Entry 3HI7 (X-ray diffraction, 1.80 A resolution); this record covers chains A and B.

[Chain A (and B)]
Protein: Amiloride-sensitive amine oxidase
Organism: Homo sapiens
Notes: EC 1.4.3.22; chain B of this document is another copy of the same molecule, construct and numbering; everything in this record applies to it too
UniProt: P19801 (ABP1_HUMAN); residues 21-751 here = UniProt positions 21-751
Sequence (731 residues; each row starts with the number of its first residue):
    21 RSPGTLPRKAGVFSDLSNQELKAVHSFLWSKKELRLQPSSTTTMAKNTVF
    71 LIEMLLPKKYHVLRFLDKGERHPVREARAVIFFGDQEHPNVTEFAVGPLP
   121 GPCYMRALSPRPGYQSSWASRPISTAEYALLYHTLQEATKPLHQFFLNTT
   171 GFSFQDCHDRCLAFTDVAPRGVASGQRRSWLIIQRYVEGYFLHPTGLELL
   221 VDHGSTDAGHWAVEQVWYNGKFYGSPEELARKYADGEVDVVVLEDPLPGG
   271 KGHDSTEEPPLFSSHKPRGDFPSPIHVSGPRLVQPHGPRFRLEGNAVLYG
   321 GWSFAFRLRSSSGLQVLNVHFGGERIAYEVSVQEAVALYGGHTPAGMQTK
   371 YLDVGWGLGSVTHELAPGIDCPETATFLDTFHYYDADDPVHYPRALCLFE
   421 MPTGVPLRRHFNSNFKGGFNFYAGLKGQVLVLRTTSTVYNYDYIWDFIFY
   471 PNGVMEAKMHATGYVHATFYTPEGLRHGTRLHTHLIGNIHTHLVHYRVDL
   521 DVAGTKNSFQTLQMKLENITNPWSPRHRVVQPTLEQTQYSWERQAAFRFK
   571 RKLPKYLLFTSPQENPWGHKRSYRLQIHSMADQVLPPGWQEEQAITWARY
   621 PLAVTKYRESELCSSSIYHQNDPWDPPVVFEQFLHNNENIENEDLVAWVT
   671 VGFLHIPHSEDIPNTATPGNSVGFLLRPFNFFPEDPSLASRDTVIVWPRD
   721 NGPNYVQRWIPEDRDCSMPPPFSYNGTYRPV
Disordered / not traced: 21-26, 268-277 (chain B: 21-27, 264-277)
Sequence notes: engineered mutation Arg21 (Pro in P19801)
Modified positions: Tyr461 (5-(2-carboxy-2-aminoethyl)-2-hydroxy-1,4-benzoquinone; TPQ)
Curated features (UniProtKB/Swiss-Prot):
  - active site: Asp373 (Proton acceptor), Tyr461 (Schiff-base intermediate with substrate)
  - binding site (Cu(2+)): His510, His512, His675
  - binding site (Ca(2+)): Asp519, Leu520, Asp521, Glu562, Phe653, Asn656, Glu658, Asp664, Leu665
  - modified residue: Tyr461 (2',4',5'-topaquinone)
  - glycosylation (N-linked (GlcNAc...) asparagine): Asn110, Asn168, Asn538, Asn745
Disulfide bonds: Cys177-Cys181, Cys391-Cys417
Glycans and other covalent adducts: N-acetylglucosamine (NAG) linked to Asn110, Asn538, Asn745
Ion coordination: Cu ion: Tyr461, His510, His512, His675; Ca2+ site 1: Asp519, Leu520, Asp521, Asp664, Leu665; Ca2+ site 2: Glu562, Phe653, Asn656, Glu658
What the authors report for this chain:
  - Cu ion coordination: His510, His512, His675
  - Ca2+ coordination: Asp519, Leu520, Asp521, Glu562, Phe653, Asn656, Glu658, Asp664, Leu665
  - post-translational modification sites: Asn110, Asn538, Asn745
  - self-association interface (contacts with another copy of this molecule); pairs are residue here / residue on that copy: Cys736-Cys736 (disulfide), Phe529
  - catalytic residues: Asp373 (by similarity / conservation)
  - specificity-determining residues: Asp186 (by similarity / conservation)
  - specificity-determining residues: Tyr152, Ser380 (proposed by the authors, not directly observed)
  - binding site for N-acetylglucosamine: Asn110

[How chain A and chain B interact]
Inter-chain disulfides: Cys736(A)-Cys736(B)
Pairs across the interface - 419 pairs, chain A then chain B:
  Val192(A) with Asn541(B); Trp543(B), hydrophobic; His547(B)
  Arg198(A) with Trp543(B)
  Trp200(A) with Trp543(B)
  Tyr206(A) with Asn440(B), hydrogen bond
  Glu208(A) with Trp717(B)
  Tyr210(A) with Asn432(B); Phe435(B)
  Phe211(A) with His430(B); Asn432(B)
  Leu220(A) with Trp543(B), hydrophobic
  Phe242(A) with Pro542(B), hydrophobic; Trp543(B), hydrophobic
  His285(A) with Arg428(B); Ala443(B); Thr713(B); Ile715(B)
  Lys286(A) with Ile715(B); Trp717(B)
  Pro287(A) with Leu708(B); Ser710(B); Arg711(B); Trp729(B)
  Arg288(A) with Glu704(B), salt bridge; Leu708(B), hydrogen bond (backbone-backbone); Ala709(B), hydrogen bond (backbone-backbone)
  Gly289(A) with Ala709(B); Arg711(B), hydrogen bond (backbone-side chain)
  Asp290(A) with Ala709(B); Arg711(B), salt bridge
  Phe291(A) with Gly320(B); Gly321(B); Pro471(B); Pro706(B); Ala709(B), hydrophobic; Ser710(B)
  Pro292(A) with Gly320(B); Gly321(B)
  Ser293(A) with Leu318(B); Gly320(B), hydrogen bond (backbone-backbone)
  Ile295(A) with Arg309(B); Gly320(B)
  His296(A) with Ile730(B)
  Val297(A) with His306(B); Arg309(B), hydrogen bond (backbone-side chain); Ile730(B)
  Ser298(A) with His306(B); Arg309(B); Ile730(B); Asp733(B), hydrogen bond
  Gly299(A) with Arg309(B); Gln448(B)
  Pro300(A) with Val303(B); Gln304(B); Glu420(B); Pro422(B); Lys446(B), hydrogen bond (backbone-side chain); Gln448(B), hydrogen bond (backbone-side chain)
  Arg301(A) with Arg301(B); Leu302(B); Val303(B), hydrogen bond (backbone-backbone); Lys446(B)
  Leu302(A) with Arg301(B); Leu302(B), hydrophobic; Pro422(B), hydrophobic
  Val303(A) with Pro300(B); Arg301(B), hydrogen bond (backbone-backbone); Val303(B), hydrophobic; Cys736(B), hydrophobic
  Gln304(A) with Pro300(B)
  His306(A) with Ser298(B), hydrogen bond
  Arg309(A) with Ile295(B); Val297(B), hydrogen bond (side chain-backbone); Ser298(B); Gly299(B)
  Arg311(A) with Ser293(B); Pro294(B)
  Leu318(A) with Ser293(B)
  Gly320(A) with Phe291(B); Pro292(B); Ser293(B), hydrogen bond (backbone-backbone); Ile295(B)
  Gly321(A) with Phe291(B); Pro292(B)
  Gly342(A) with Pro292(B)
  Gly343(A) with Pro292(B)
  Tyr359(A) with Pro552(B)
  Gly360(A) with Gln551(B); Pro552(B)
  Gly361(A) with Gln551(B), hydrogen bond (backbone-side chain)
  Pro364(A) with Trp543(B)
  Met367(A) with Pro542(B); Val549(B), hydrophobic; Gln551(B)
  Gln368(A) with Trp543(B)
  His383(A) with Phe431(B)
  Glu384(A) with Arg429(B), hydrogen bond (backbone-side chain)
  Ala386(A) with Tyr442(B), hydrophobic
  Gly388(A) with Lys446(B)
  Ile389(A) with Pro426(B); Tyr442(B); Gly444(B); Leu445(B); Lys446(B); Val714(B), hydrophobic
  Asp390(A) with Pro426(B); Arg429(B), salt bridge; Tyr442(B), hydrogen bond
  Glu393(A) with Lys446(B), salt bridge
  Phe419(A) with Gly424(B)
  Glu420(A) with Pro300(B)
  Met421(A) with Pro422(B); Thr423(B); Gly424(B)
  Pro422(A) with Pro300(B); Met421(B)
  Thr423(A) with Met421(B)
  Gly424(A) with Met421(B); Arg453(B), hydrogen bond (backbone-side chain)
  Val425(A) with Arg453(B); Ile464(B), hydrophobic; His480(B)
  Pro426(A) with Ile389(B); Asp390(B); Ile464(B), hydrophobic; Thr687(B), hydrogen bond (backbone-side chain)
  Leu427(A) with Ala686(B); Thr687(B), hydrogen bond (backbone-backbone)
  Arg428(A) with His285(B); Thr482(B)
  Arg429(A) with Glu384(B), hydrogen bond (side chain-backbone); Asp390(B), salt bridge; Thr457(B), hydrogen bond; Asp462(B), salt bridge; Thr482(B), hydrogen bond (backbone-side chain); Gly483(B), hydrogen bond (backbone-backbone); Asn684(B)
  His430(A) with Phe211(B); Tyr459(B); Asn460(B); Asp462(B), salt bridge; Tyr484(B); Asn684(B)
  Phe431(A) with His383(B); Thr457(B); Asp462(B), hydrogen bond (backbone-side chain); Tyr744(B); Gly746(B)
  Asn432(A) with Tyr210(B); Phe211(B)
  Ser433(A) with Tyr748(B), hydrogen bond
  Asn434(A) with Tyr748(B)
  Phe435(A) with Tyr210(B); Val458(B); Tyr459(B), hydrophobic; Tyr748(B)
  Lys436(A) with Tyr748(B)
  Gly437(A) with Thr747(B); Tyr748(B), hydrogen bond (backbone-backbone); Arg749(B), hydrogen bond (backbone-side chain)
  Gly438(A) with Gly746(B); Tyr748(B), hydrogen bond (backbone-side chain)
  Phe439(A) with Tyr744(B), hydrophobic; Asn745(B); Gly746(B)
  Asn440(A) with Tyr206(B), hydrogen bond
  Phe441(A) with Glu208(B); Tyr484(B)
  Tyr442(A) with Ala386(B), hydrophobic; Ile389(B); Asp390(B), hydrogen bond; Tyr744(B)
  Ala443(A) with His285(B)
  Gly444(A) with Ile389(B)
  Leu445(A) with Ile389(B)
  Lys446(A) with Pro300(B), hydrogen bond (side chain-backbone); Arg301(B); Gly388(B); Ile389(B); Glu393(B), salt bridge
  Gln448(A) with Gly299(B); Pro300(B), hydrogen bond (side chain-backbone)
  Arg453(A) with Gly424(B), hydrogen bond (side chain-backbone); Val425(B)
  Thr457(A) with Arg429(B), hydrogen bond; Phe431(B)
  Val458(A) with Phe435(B)
  Tyr459(A) with His430(B); Phe435(B), hydrophobic
  Asn460(A) with His430(B)
  Asp462(A) with Arg429(B), salt bridge; His430(B), salt bridge; Phe431(B), hydrogen bond (side chain-backbone)
  Ile464(A) with Val425(B), hydrophobic; Pro426(B), hydrophobic
  Tyr470(A) with Pro688(B), hydrophobic
  Asn472(A) with Ala686(B); Pro688(B)
  His480(A) with Val425(B)
  Thr482(A) with Arg428(B); Arg429(B), hydrogen bond (side chain-backbone)
  Gly483(A) with Arg429(B), hydrogen bond (backbone-backbone)
  Tyr484(A) with His430(B); Phe441(B)
  Leu495(A) with His589(B)
  Arg496(A) with Glu537(B), salt bridge; Thr553(B); Leu554(B), hydrogen bond (backbone-backbone)
  His497(A) with Glu537(B), salt bridge; Gln551(B); Pro552(B), hydrogen bond (side chain-backbone); Thr553(B)
  Gly498(A) with Leu554(B)
  Thr499(A) with His589(B); Asn700(B)
  Arg500(A) with Trp587(B); His589(B), hydrogen bond (backbone-side chain)
  Leu501(A) with Trp587(B), hydrogen bond (backbone-side chain)
  His502(A) with Trp587(B)
  Thr503(A) with Trp587(B)
  Ile509(A) with Pro552(B), hydrophobic; Thr553(B); Leu554(B), hydrophobic
  Leu532(A) with Ile676(B), hydrophobic
  Met534(A) with Val604(B), hydrophobic; Leu674(B), hydrophobic
  Leu536(A) with Val604(B); Pro606(B)
  Glu537(A) with Arg496(B), salt bridge; His497(B), salt bridge
  Asn541(A) with Val192(B)
  Pro542(A) with Phe242(B), hydrophobic; Met367(B)
  Trp543(A) with Val192(B), hydrophobic; Arg198(B); Trp200(B); Leu220(B), hydrophobic; Phe242(B), hydrophobic; Pro364(B); Gln368(B)
  His547(A) with Val192(B)
  Arg548(A) with Trp609(B)
  Val550(A) with Trp609(B)
  Gln551(A) with Gly360(B); Gly361(B), hydrogen bond (side chain-backbone); Met367(B); His497(B)
  Pro552(A) with Tyr359(B); Gly360(B); His497(B), hydrogen bond (backbone-side chain); Ile509(B), hydrophobic
  Thr553(A) with Arg496(B); His497(B); Ile509(B)
  Leu554(A) with Arg496(B), hydrogen bond (backbone-backbone); Gly498(B); Ile509(B), hydrophobic; Ile676(B), hydrophobic
  Tyr576(A) with Leu674(B), hydrogen bond (side chain-backbone); His675(B); Ile676(B), hydrogen bond (side chain-backbone)
  Asn585(A) with Ser679(B), hydrogen bond
  Trp587(A) with Arg500(B); Leu501(B), hydrogen bond (side chain-backbone); His502(B); Thr503(B); Ser679(B)
  His589(A) with Leu495(B); Thr499(B); Arg500(B), hydrogen bond (side chain-backbone)
  Arg594(A) with Met600(B)
  Gln596(A) with Met600(B); Gly689(B), hydrogen bond (side chain-backbone)
  His598(A) with His598(B), hydrogen bond
  Met600(A) with Lys575(B); Arg594(B); Gln596(B)
  Val604(A) with Met534(B), hydrophobic; Leu536(B)
  Pro606(A) with Leu536(B); Val550(B), hydrophobic
  Trp609(A) with Arg548(B); Val550(B)
  Leu674(A) with Met534(B), hydrophobic; Tyr576(B), hydrogen bond (backbone-side chain)
  His675(A) with Tyr576(B)
  Ile676(A) with Leu532(B), hydrophobic; Leu554(B), hydrophobic; Tyr576(B), hydrogen bond (backbone-side chain); Phe699(B)
  His678(A) with Pro698(B), hydrogen bond (side chain-backbone); Phe699(B); Asn700(B)
  Ser679(A) with Asn585(B), hydrogen bond; Trp587(B); Asn700(B), hydrogen bond (backbone-side chain); Phe702(B), hydrogen bond (side chain-backbone); Pro703(B); Glu704(B); Asp705(B)
  Glu680(A) with Pro698(B); Phe699(B); Asn700(B), hydrogen bond (side chain-backbone); Phe701(B), hydrogen bond (side chain-backbone); Phe702(B), hydrogen bond (side chain-backbone); Glu704(B); Asp705(B); Pro706(B)
  Ile682(A) with Glu704(B); Asp705(B), hydrogen bond (backbone-backbone); Leu708(B)
  Pro683(A) with Leu708(B)
  Asn684(A) with Arg429(B); His430(B)
  Ala686(A) with Leu427(B); Asn472(B)
  Thr687(A) with Pro426(B), hydrogen bond (side chain-backbone); Leu427(B), hydrogen bond (backbone-backbone)
  Pro688(A) with Tyr470(B), hydrophobic; Asn472(B); Arg697(B)
  Gly689(A) with Gln596(B), hydrogen bond (backbone-side chain); Leu695(B); Arg697(B), hydrogen bond (backbone-side chain)
  Asn690(A) with Arg697(B), hydrogen bond
  Leu695(A) with Gly689(B)
  Arg697(A) with His678(B); Pro688(B); Gly689(B), hydrogen bond (side chain-backbone); Asn690(B), hydrogen bond
  Pro698(A) with His678(B), hydrogen bond (backbone-side chain); Glu680(B)
  Phe699(A) with Ile676(B); His678(B); Glu680(B)
  Asn700(A) with Thr499(B); His678(B); Ser679(B), hydrogen bond (side chain-backbone); Glu680(B), hydrogen bond (backbone-side chain)
  Phe701(A) with Glu680(B), hydrogen bond (backbone-side chain)
  Phe702(A) with Ser679(B), hydrogen bond (backbone-side chain); Glu680(B), hydrogen bond (backbone-side chain)
  Pro703(A) with Ser679(B)
  Glu704(A) with Arg288(B), salt bridge; Ser679(B); Glu680(B); Ile682(B)
  Asp705(A) with Ser679(B); Glu680(B); Ile682(B), hydrogen bond (backbone-backbone)
  Pro706(A) with Phe291(B); Glu680(B)
  Leu708(A) with Pro287(B); Arg288(B), hydrogen bond (backbone-backbone); Ile682(B); Pro683(B)
  Ala709(A) with Arg288(B), hydrogen bond (backbone-backbone); Gly289(B); Asp290(B); Phe291(B)
  Ser710(A) with Pro287(B); Phe291(B)
  Arg711(A) with Pro287(B); Gly289(B), hydrogen bond (side chain-backbone)
  Thr713(A) with His285(B)
  Val714(A) with Ile389(B), hydrophobic
  Ile715(A) with Lys286(B)
  Trp717(A) with Glu208(B); Lys286(B)
  Asn724(A) with Tyr744(B), hydrogen bond (side chain-backbone); Asn745(B), hydrogen bond (side chain-backbone)
  Gln727(A) with Lys286(B)
  Arg728(A) with Phe742(B)
  Trp729(A) with Pro287(B)
  Ile730(A) with His296(B); Val297(B); Ser298(B)
  Pro731(A) with Ser298(B)
  Glu732(A) with Pro741(B); Phe742(B), hydrogen bond (side chain-backbone)
  Asp733(A) with Ser298(B); Arg301(B), salt bridge
  Arg734(A) with Arg301(B), hydrogen bond (backbone-side chain); Met738(B); Pro739(B), hydrogen bond (side chain-backbone); Pro741(B)
  Asp735(A) with Arg301(B), hydrogen bond (backbone-side chain)
  Cys736(A) with Arg301(B); Cys736(B), disulfide; Ser737(B)
  Ser737(A) with Cys736(B)
  Met738(A) with Arg734(B)
  Pro739(A) with Arg734(B), hydrogen bond (backbone-side chain)
  Pro740(A) with Arg734(B)
  Pro741(A) with Glu732(B); Arg734(B)
  Phe742(A) with Val716(B), hydrophobic; Val726(B), hydrophobic; Arg728(B); Glu732(B), hydrogen bond (backbone-side chain)
  Tyr744(A) with Phe431(B); Phe439(B), hydrophobic; Tyr442(B); Val716(B), hydrophobic; Asn724(B), hydrogen bond (backbone-side chain)
  Asn745(A) with Phe439(B); Asn724(B), hydrogen bond (backbone-side chain)
  Gly746(A) with Phe431(B); Gly438(B); Phe439(B)
  Thr747(A) with Gly437(B)
  Tyr748(A) with Ser433(B), hydrogen bond; Asn434(B); Phe435(B); Lys436(B); Gly437(B), hydrogen bond (backbone-backbone); Gly438(B), hydrogen bond (side chain-backbone)
  Arg749(A) with Gly437(B), hydrogen bond (side chain-backbone)
Other interface residues (no listed pair), chain A (209 interface residues in all): Thr145, Gly209, Gln235, Phe282, Ser284, Pro305, Tyr319, Phe341, Leu358, Lys370, Leu385, Thr455, Pro471, Val474, Ser544, Val549, Lys575, Ile597, Ala601, Asp602, Leu605, Pro677, Thr685, Ser707, Asp712, Val716, Val726
Other interface residues (no listed pair), chain B (202 interface residues in all): Thr145, Gly191, Gly209, Gln235, Phe282, Ser284, Tyr319, Phe341, Leu358, Lys370, Leu385, Phe419, Thr455, Val474, Ile539, Leu605, Pro677, Thr685, Ser707, Asp712, Gln727, Pro740

[In short]
Chain A and chain B form an interface of 209 and 202 residues respectively; the contacts include 1 disulfide
bond, 93 hydrogen bonds and 16 salt bridges. Among the polar pairs are Arg288(A)-Glu704(B),
Asp290(A)-Arg711(B) and Asp390(A)-Arg429(B). From the paper: the catalytic residue Asp373(A); a binding site
for N-acetylglucosamine at Asn110(A).
Both chains are Amiloride-sensitive amine oxidase (Homo sapiens). Entry 3HI7 (Crystal structure of human
diamine oxidase) was determined by X-ray diffraction together with 3HIG and 3HII from the same study.
